PDB entry 4HJB | X-ray diffraction, 1.25 A resolution | chains C and A

[Chain C (and A)]
Name: GCN4pLI(alpha/beta/cyclic-gamma)
Notes: chain A of this document is another copy of the same molecule, construct and numbering; everything in this record applies to it too
Amino-acid sequence (33 residues; row label = number of the first residue in the row; numbering starts at 0):
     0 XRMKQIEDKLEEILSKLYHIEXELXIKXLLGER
Unresolved in the structure: 31-32
Modified / non-standard residues: ACE (acetyl group) at position 0, XPC ((3S,4R)-4-aminopyrrolidine-3-carboxylic acid) at position 21, GM8 ((2S)-2-[(1S,2S)-2-aminocyclohexyl]butanoic acid) at position 24, XPC ((3S,4R)-4-aminopyrrolidine-3-carboxylic acid) at position 27

[How chain C and chain A interact]
Contacting residue pairs (33; chain C residue first):
  ACE_0(C) - Met2(A)
  ACE_0(C) - Lys3(A)
  ACE_0(C) - Glu6(A)
  Met2(C) - Met2(A)  hydrophobic
  Gln4(C) - Glu6(A)
  Ile5(C) - Met2(A)  hydrophobic
  Ile5(C) - Ile5(A)  hydrophobic
  Ile5(C) - Leu9(A)  hydrophobic
  Lys8(C) - Glu6(A)  salt bridge
  Lys8(C) - Leu9(A)
  Lys8(C) - Glu10(A)  salt bridge
  Leu9(C) - Leu9(A)  hydrophobic
  Glu11(C) - Leu13(A)
  Ile12(C) - Leu9(A)
  Ile12(C) - Ile12(A)  hydrophobic
  Ile12(C) - Leu16(A)  hydrophobic
  Lys15(C) - Leu13(A)
  Lys15(C) - Leu16(A)
  Lys15(C) - Tyr17(A)
  Lys15(C) - Glu20(A)  salt bridge
  Leu16(C) - Leu16(A)  hydrophobic
  His18(C) - Glu20(A)  salt bridge
  Ile19(C) - Leu16(A)  hydrophobic
  Ile19(C) - Ile19(A)  hydrophobic
  Ile19(C) - Glu20(A)
  Ile19(C) - Leu23(A)  hydrophobic
  Glu22(C) - Glu20(A)
  Glu22(C) - Leu23(A)
  Glu22(C) - GM8_24(A)
  Leu23(C) - Leu23(A)  hydrophobic
  Ile25(C) - Leu23(A)  hydrophobic
  Ile25(C) - Ile25(A)  hydrophobic
  Ile25(C) - Lys26(A)
Interface residues without a listed pair, chain C (18 interface residues in all): Arg1, GM8_24, Leu28
Interface residues without a listed pair, chain A (18 interface residues in all): Leu28, Leu29

[Overview]
The chain C/chain A interface involves 18 residues from each chain; the contacts include 4 salt bridges. Polar
pairs include Lys8(C)-Glu6(A), Lys8(C)-Glu10(A) and Lys15(C)-Glu20(A).
Both chains are GCN4pLI(alpha/beta/cyclic-gamma). Entry 4HJB (GCN4pLI derivative with alpha/beta/cyclic-gamma
amino acid substitution pattern) was determined by X-ray diffraction (same publication as 4HJD).
